Entry 2JGV (X-ray diffraction, 2.00 A resolution); this record covers chains A and D.

== Chain A (and D) ==
Protein: Tagatose-6-phosphate kinase
From: Staphylococcus aureus
Notes: EC 2.7.1.144; chain D of this document is another copy of the same molecule, construct and numbering; everything in this record applies to it too
UniProtKB: P0A0B9 (LACC_STAA8); residues 1-310 here = UniProt positions 1-310
Chain sequence (330 residues; each row starts with the number of its first residue; numbers below 1 keep their minus sign (Mse-19 is residue -19)):
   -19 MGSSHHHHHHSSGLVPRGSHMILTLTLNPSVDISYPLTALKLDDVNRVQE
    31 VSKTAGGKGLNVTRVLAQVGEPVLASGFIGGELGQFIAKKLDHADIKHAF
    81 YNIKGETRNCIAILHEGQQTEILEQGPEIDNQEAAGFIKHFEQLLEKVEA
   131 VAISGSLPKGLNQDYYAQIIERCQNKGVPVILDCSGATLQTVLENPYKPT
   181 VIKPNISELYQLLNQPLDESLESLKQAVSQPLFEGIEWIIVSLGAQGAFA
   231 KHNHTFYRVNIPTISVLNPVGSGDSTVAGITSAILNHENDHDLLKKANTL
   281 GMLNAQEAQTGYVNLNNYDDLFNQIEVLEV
Not modelled in the structure: -19 to -5 (chain D: -19 to -1)
Modified positions: Mse-19 (selenomethionine); Mse1 (selenomethionine; parent Met); Mse282 (selenomethionine; parent Met)

== Chain A / chain D interface ==
Residue-residue contacts - 67 pairs, chain A then chain D:
  Ile13(A) - Asn89(D)
  Tyr15(A) - Ile91(D)
  Tyr15(A) - Ile102(D)  hydrophobic
  Tyr15(A) - Glu104(D)  hydrogen bond
  Leu17(A) - Ile102(D)  hydrophobic
  Leu20(A) - Leu22(D)  hydrophobic
  Leu20(A) - Thr100(D)
  Lys21(A) - Thr100(D)
  Leu22(A) - Gln98(D)
  Leu22(A) - Thr100(D)
  Asp23(A) - Gln98(D)
  Asp23(A) - Gln99(D)  hydrogen bond (side chain-backbone)
  Asp23(A) - Thr100(D)  hydrogen bond (backbone-side chain)
  Asp24(A) - Gln99(D)  hydrogen bond (backbone-backbone)
  Asp24(A) - Thr100(D)
  Asp24(A) - Glu101(D)  hydrogen bond (backbone-backbone)
  Val25(A) - Glu101(D)
  Val25(A) - Leu103(D)  hydrophobic
  Asn26(A) - Glu101(D)  hydrogen bond (backbone-backbone)
  Asn26(A) - Ile102(D)
  Asn26(A) - Leu103(D)  hydrogen bond (backbone-backbone)
  Arg27(A) - Leu103(D)
  Val28(A) - Leu103(D)  hydrogen bond (backbone-backbone)
  Val28(A) - Glu104(D)
  Val28(A) - Gln105(D)  hydrogen bond (backbone-backbone)
  Gln29(A) - Gln105(D)
  Val31(A) - Glu104(D)
  Lys33(A) - Asn89(D)  hydrogen bond
  Lys33(A) - Glu104(D)  salt bridge
  Glu62(A) - Glu62(D)
  Glu62(A) - Phe66(D)
  Glu62(A) - Lys69(D)  salt bridge
  Leu63(A) - Leu63(D)  hydrophobic
  Gln65(A) - Gln65(D)
  Phe66(A) - Glu62(D)
  Phe66(A) - Glu86(D)
  Lys69(A) - Glu62(D)
  Asn89(A) - Ile13(D)
  Asn89(A) - Lys33(D)  hydrogen bond
  Ile91(A) - Tyr15(D)
  Ile93(A) - Ile102(D)  hydrophobic
  His95(A) - Leu22(D)
  Gln98(A) - Leu22(D)
  Gln98(A) - Asp23(D)
  Gln99(A) - Asp23(D)  hydrogen bond (backbone-side chain)
  Gln99(A) - Asp24(D)
  Thr100(A) - Leu20(D)
  Thr100(A) - Lys21(D)
  Thr100(A) - Leu22(D)
  Thr100(A) - Asp23(D)  hydrogen bond (side chain-backbone)
  Thr100(A) - Asp24(D)
  Glu101(A) - Asp24(D)  hydrogen bond (backbone-backbone)
  Glu101(A) - Val25(D)
  Glu101(A) - Asn26(D)  hydrogen bond (backbone-backbone)
  Ile102(A) - Tyr15(D)  hydrophobic
  Ile102(A) - Asn26(D)
  Ile102(A) - Ile93(D)  hydrophobic
  Leu103(A) - Val25(D)  hydrophobic
  Leu103(A) - Asn26(D)  hydrogen bond (backbone-backbone)
  Leu103(A) - Arg27(D)
  Leu103(A) - Val28(D)  hydrogen bond (backbone-backbone)
  Glu104(A) - Tyr15(D)  hydrogen bond
  Glu104(A) - Val28(D)
  Glu104(A) - Val31(D)
  Glu104(A) - Lys33(D)  salt bridge
  Gln105(A) - Val28(D)  hydrogen bond (backbone-backbone)
  Gln105(A) - Gln29(D)
Interface residues without a listed pair, chain A (33 interface residues in all): Arg88
Interface residues without a listed pair, chain D (33 interface residues in all): Arg88, His95

== Summary ==
Chain A and chain D each contribute 33 residues to their interface; the contacts include 19 hydrogen bonds and
3 salt bridges. Among the polar pairs are Lys33(A)-Glu104(D), Glu62(A)-Lys69(D) and Tyr15(A)-Glu104(D).
Both chains are Tagatose-6-phosphate kinase (Staphylococcus aureus). Entry 2JGV (STRUCTURE OF Staphylococcus
aureus D-TAGATOSE-6-PHOSPHATE KINASE in complex with ADP) was determined by X-ray diffraction together with
2JG1 from the same study.
